1GUG - chains D and E of the 3 polymer chains in the assembly; structure by X-ray diffraction, 1.60 A resolution.

Chain D (and E):
Molecule: Molybdate binding protein II
From: Clostridium pasteurianum
Notes: chain E of this document is another copy of the same molecule, construct and numbering; everything in this record applies to it too
UniProtKB: P08854 (MOP2_CLOPA); residue numbers follow UniProt; this construct covers 1-68
Chain sequence (68 residues; row label = number of the first residue in the row):
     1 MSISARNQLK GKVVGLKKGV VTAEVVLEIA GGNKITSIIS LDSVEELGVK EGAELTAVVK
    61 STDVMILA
Disordered / not traced: 1
Small-molecule neighbours:
  - tungstate(VI)ion (WO4), molecule 1: Ser-4, Ala-5, Arg-6, Lys-60, Ser-61, Thr-62
  - tungstate(VI)ion (WO4), molecule 2: Gly-19, Val-20, Val-21, Thr-22
  - tungstate(VI)ion (WO4), molecule 3: Ile-39, Ser-40, Ser-43, Met-65

How chain D and chain E interact:
Residue-residue contacts - 22 pairs, chain D then chain E:
  Lys-17(D) with Val-20(E), hydrogen bond (side chain-backbone); Val-21(E); Asp-42(E), salt bridge
  Lys-18(D) with Val-20(E)
  Gly-19(D) with Val-20(E); Val-21(E)
  Thr-22(D) with Val-21(E); Thr-22(E)
  Glu-24(D) with Val-21(E); Asp-42(E)
  Ile-38(D) with Val-21(E), hydrophobic; Ser-40(E)
  Thr-62(D) with Lys-60(E), hydrogen bond (backbone-side chain); Thr-62(E), hydrogen bond (backbone-side chain)
  Val-64(D) with Lys-60(E)
  Met-65(D) with Ser-4(E); Ala-5(E), hydrophobic; Lys-60(E)
  Ile-66(D) with Ile-3(E); Ser-4(E), hydrogen bond (backbone-backbone)
  Leu-67(D) with Ser-2(E)
  Ala-68(D) with Ser-2(E), hydrogen bond (backbone-backbone)
Other interface residues (no listed pair), chain D (14 interface residues in all): Ala-23, Asp-63
Other interface residues (no listed pair), chain E (13 interface residues in all): Leu-41, Asp-63

Summary:
The interface between chain D and chain E involves 14 residues on one side and 13 on the other, with 5
hydrogen bonds and 1 salt bridge. Polar contacts include Lys-17(D)/Asp-42(E), Lys-17(D)/Val-20(E) and
Thr-62(D)/Lys-60(E). Chain D binds 3 copies of tungstate(VI)ion.
Both chains are Molybdate binding protein II (Clostridium pasteurianum). Entry 1GUG (MopII from Clostridium
pasteurianum complexed with tungstate) was determined by X-ray diffraction (same publication as 1GUN, 1GUO,
1GUS and 1GUT).
